PDB entry 4UEH | X-ray diffraction, 1.16 A resolution | chains H and L of the 3 polymer chains in the assembly

# Chain H
Name: Thrombin heavy chain
Organism: Homo sapiens
Notes: EC 3.4.21.5; fragment: thrombin heavy chain
Reference sequence: P00734 (THRB_HUMAN); the construct lacks a stretch of the UniProt sequence and is renumbered around it, so the offset changes along the chain: 16-36 = UniProt 364-384; 37-60 = UniProt 386-409; 61-77 = UniProt 419-435; 78-97 = UniProt 437-456; 7 more segments
Chain sequence (258 residues; row label = number of the first residue in the row; note: 1 number in that range is skipped by the numbering (no residue carries it; nothing is unmodelled there); a row labelled like 60A-60I holds insertion residues (60A, then the next letters in order)):
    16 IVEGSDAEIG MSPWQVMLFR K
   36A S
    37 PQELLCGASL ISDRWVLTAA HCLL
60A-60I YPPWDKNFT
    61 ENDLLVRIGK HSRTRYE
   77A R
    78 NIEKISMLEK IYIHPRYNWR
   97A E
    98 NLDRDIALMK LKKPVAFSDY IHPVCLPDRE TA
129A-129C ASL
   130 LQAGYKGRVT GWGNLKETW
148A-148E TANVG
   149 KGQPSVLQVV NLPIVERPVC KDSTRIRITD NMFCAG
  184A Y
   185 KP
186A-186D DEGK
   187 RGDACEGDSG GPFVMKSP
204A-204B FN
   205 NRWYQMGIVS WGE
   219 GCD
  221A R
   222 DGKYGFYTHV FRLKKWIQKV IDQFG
Unresolved in the structure: 148A-148E, 149
Swiss-Prot annotation at these positions:
  - region: Ala-183 to Val-200 (High affinity receptor-binding region which is also known as the TP508 peptide)
  - active site (Charge relay system): His-57, Asp-102, Ser-195
  - glycosylation: Asn-60G (N-linked (GlcNAc...) (complex) asparagine)
Disulfide bonds: Cys-42/Cys-58, Cys-168/Cys-182, Cys-191/Cys-220
Glycans and other covalent adducts: N-acetylglucosamine (NAG) linked to Asn-60G
Bound ions: Na+ site 1: Lys-169, Thr-172; Na+ site 2: Arg-221A, Lys-224
Ligand contacts: benzamidine (BEN): Asp-189, Ala-190, Cys-191, Glu-192, Ser-195, Val-213, Ser-214, Trp-215, Gly-216, Gly-219, Cys-220, Gly-226

# Chain L
Name: Thrombin light chain
Organism: Homo sapiens
Notes: EC 3.4.21.5; fragment: thrombin light chain
Reference sequence: P00734 (THRB_HUMAN); residues 1-14 here correspond to UniProt positions 336-349 (UniProt number = residue number + 335)
Chain sequence (29 residues; each row starts with the number of its first residue; a row labelled like 14A-14L holds insertion residues (14A, then the next letters in order)):
    1C E
    1B A
    1A D
     1 CGLRPLFEKK SLED
14A-14L KTERELLESYID
Unresolved in the structure: 1C

# Interface between chain H and chain L
Contacting residue pairs (61):
  Glu-23(H) with Phe-7(L); Asp-14(L); Lys-14A(L), hydrogen bond (side chain-backbone)
  Ile-24(H) with Leu-6(L); Phe-7(L)
  Gly-25(H) with Arg-4(L); Phe-7(L)
  Met-26(H) with Arg-4(L), hydrogen bond (backbone-side chain); Phe-7(L), hydrophobic; Asp-14(L)
  Pro-28(H) with Arg-4(L)
  Trp-29(H) with Gly-2(L); Arg-4(L)
  Ser-115(H) with Pro-5(L)
  Asp-116(H) with Pro-5(L); Leu-6(L)
  His-119(H) with Asp-1A(L), salt bridge; Leu-3(L), hydrogen bond (side chain-backbone); Pro-5(L)
  Pro-120(H) with Cys-1(L); Gly-2(L), hydrogen bond (backbone-backbone)
  Val-121(H) with Cys-1(L)
  Cys-122(H) with Cys-1(L), disulfide; Gly-2(L)
  Gln-131(H) with Asp-14L(L), hydrogen bond
  Gly-133(H) with Ser-14I(L)
  Tyr-134(H) with Ser-14I(L); Tyr-14J(L), hydrophobic; Ile-14K(L); Asp-14L(L), hydrogen bond (side chain-backbone)
  Lys-135(H) with Glu-14E(L), salt bridge; Leu-14F(L); Ser-14I(L), hydrogen bond (backbone-side chain); Tyr-14J(L), hydrogen bond (backbone-side chain)
  Gly-136(H) with Leu-14F(L)
  Arg-137(H) with Arg-4(L); Asp-14(L), salt bridge; Thr-14B(L), hydrogen bond; Glu-14C(L)
  Asn-159(H) with Thr-14B(L), hydrogen bond; Glu-14E(L), hydrogen bond; Leu-14F(L)
  Tyr-184A(H) with Glu-14E(L), hydrogen bond
  Met-201(H) with Tyr-14J(L)
  Lys-202(H) with Glu-8(L), salt bridge; Glu-14C(L), salt bridge; Tyr-14J(L)
  Pro-204(H) with Leu-14G(L), hydrophobic; Tyr-14J(L)
  Asn-205(H) with Leu-3(L); Glu-8(L)
  Arg-206(H) with Cys-1(L), hydrogen bond (side chain-backbone); Asp-1A(L); Ala-1B(L), hydrogen bond (side chain-backbone); Gly-2(L); Leu-3(L)
  Trp-207(H) with Gly-2(L), hydrogen bond (backbone-backbone); Arg-4(L); Glu-8(L), hydrogen bond; Asp-14(L); Leu-14F(L), hydrophobic
Also at the interface, not in a pair above, chain H (27 interface residues in all): Tyr-117
Cross-chain cystine bridges: Cys-122(H)/Cys-1(L)

# Overview
Chain H and chain L form an interface of 27 and 21 residues respectively, with 1 disulfide bond, 16 hydrogen
bonds and 5 salt bridges. Among the polar pairs are His-119(H)/Asp-1A(L), Lys-135(H)/Glu-14E(L) and
Arg-137(H)/Asp-14(L). Bound to chain H: benzamidine. Covalently linked N-acetylglucosamine: at Asn-60G(H).
Here chain H is Thrombin heavy chain and chain L is Thrombin light chain, both from Homo sapiens. Entry 4UEH
(Thrombin in complex with benzamidine) was determined by X-ray diffraction, deposited together with 4UD9,
4UDW, 4UE7, 5AF9, 5AFY, 5AFZ and 5AHG.
